3D4G - chain A; structure by X-ray diffraction, 2.30 A resolution.

== Chain A ==
Protein: Maltose-binding periplasmic protein, LINKER, Zona pellucida protein 3
Organism: Escherichia coli (strain K12)
Notes: fragment: ZP3 ZP-N domain
UniProt: chimeric construct of P0AEX9, P10761: residues 2-368 from P0AEX9 (MALE_ECOLI) positions 27-393 (UniProt number = residue number + 25); residues 372-473 from P10761 positions 42-143 (UniProt number = residue number - 330)
Sequence (481 residues; numbered 1 to 481; the number before each row is that of its first residue):
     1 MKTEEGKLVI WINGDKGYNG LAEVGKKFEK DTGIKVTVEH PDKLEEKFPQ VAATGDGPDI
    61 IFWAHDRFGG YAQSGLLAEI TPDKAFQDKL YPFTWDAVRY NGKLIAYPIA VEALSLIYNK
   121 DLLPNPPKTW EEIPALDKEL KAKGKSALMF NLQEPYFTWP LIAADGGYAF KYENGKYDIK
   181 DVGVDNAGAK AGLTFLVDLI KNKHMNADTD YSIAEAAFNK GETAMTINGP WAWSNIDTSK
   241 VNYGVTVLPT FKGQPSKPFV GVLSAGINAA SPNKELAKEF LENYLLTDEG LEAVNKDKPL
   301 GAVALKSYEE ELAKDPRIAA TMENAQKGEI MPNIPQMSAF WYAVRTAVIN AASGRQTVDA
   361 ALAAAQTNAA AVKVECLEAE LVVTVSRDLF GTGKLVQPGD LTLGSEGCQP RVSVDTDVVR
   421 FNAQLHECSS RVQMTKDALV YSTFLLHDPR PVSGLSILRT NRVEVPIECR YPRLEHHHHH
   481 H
Disordered / not traced: 1-2, 474-481
Sequence notes: initiating methionine (1); engineered mutation Thr3 (Ile28 in P0AEX9), Ala360 (Glu385 in P0AEX9), Ala363 (Lys388 in P0AEX9), Ala364 (Asp389 in P0AEX9), Asn368 (Arg393 in P0AEX9); expression tag (474-481)
Cystine bridges: Cys376-Cys469, Cys408-Cys428
Bound ions: Ca2+ site 1: Val182, Asp185, Gln366; Ca2+ site 2: Ser234, Lys296, Asp297
Reported in the primary citation:
  - contacts within the chain: Ser405-Ser430 (water-mediated contact), Ser405-Cys428 (water-mediated contact), Tyr441-Tyr471 (pi stacking), Tyr441-Cys469
  - mutagenesis - Y441C: decreased expression in response to MBP-AAA-ZP-N-6His
  - mutagenesis - Y441C: decreased expression in response to full-length ZP3
  - mutagenesis - Y441L, Y441S, Y441V: decreased expression
  - mutagenesis - Y441F: unchanged expression in response to full-length ZP3

== Overview ==
Val182, Asp185 and Gln366 coordinate Ca2+ site 1. Ser234, Lys296 and Asp297 form the Ca2+ site 2. The paper
reports that Y441L, Y441S and Y441V reduce expression; contacts within the chain involving Ser405, Ser430 and
Cys428 among others; 5 substitutions were tested in all.
Chain A is Maltose-binding periplasmic protein, LINKER, Zona pellucida protein 3 (Escherichia coli (strain
K12)); the structure, ZP-N domain of mammalian sperm receptor ZP3 (crystal form II), was determined by X-ray
diffraction together with 5OSQ, 3D4C and 3EF7 from the same study.
